PDB entry 7JOA | electron microscopy, 3.30 A resolution | chains B and J of the 11 polymer chains in the assembly

== Chain B ==
Name: Histone H4
From: Homo sapiens
UniProtKB: P62805 (H4_HUMAN); residues 0-102 here correspond to UniProt positions 1-103 (UniProt number = residue number + 1)
Amino-acid sequence (103 residues; numbered 0 to 102; the number before each row is that of its first residue; numbering starts at 0):
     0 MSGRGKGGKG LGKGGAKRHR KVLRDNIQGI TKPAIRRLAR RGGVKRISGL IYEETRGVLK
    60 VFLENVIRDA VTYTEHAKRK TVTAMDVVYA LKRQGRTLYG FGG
Unresolved in the structure: 0-20, 102
Swiss-Prot annotation at these positions:
  - DNA-binding region: Lys16 to Lys20
  - modified residue: Ser1 (N-acetylserine), Arg3 (Asymmetric dimethylarginine), Lys5 (N6-(2-hydroxyisobutyryl)lysine), Lys8 (N6-(2-hydroxyisobutyryl)lysine), Lys12 (N6-(2-hydroxyisobutyryl)lysine), Lys16 (N6-(2-hydroxyisobutyryl)lysine), Lys20 (N6,N6,N6-trimethyllysine), Lys31 (N6-(2-hydroxyisobutyryl)lysine), Lys44 (N6-(2-hydroxyisobutyryl)lysine), Ser47 (Phosphoserine), Tyr51 (Phosphotyrosine), Lys59 (N6-(2-hydroxyisobutyryl)lysine), Lys77 (N6-(2-hydroxyisobutyryl)lysine), Lys79 (N6-(2-hydroxyisobutyryl)lysine), Thr80 (Phosphothreonine), Tyr88 (Phosphotyrosine), Lys91 (N6-(2-hydroxyisobutyryl)lysine)
  - cross-link (Glycyl lysine isopeptide (Lys-Gly)): Lys12 (interchain with G-Cter in SUMO2), Lys20 (interchain with G-Cter in SUMO2), Lys31 (interchain with G-Cter in SUMO2), Lys59 (interchain with G-Cter in SUMO2), Lys79 (interchain with G-Cter in SUMO2), Lys91 (interchain with G-Cter in SUMO2)

== Chain J ==
Molecule: 147-nt DNA strand
From: synthetic construct
Sequence (147 nucleotides; numbered -73 to 73; the number before each row is that of its first residue; numbers below 1 keep their minus sign (DA-73 is residue -73)):
   -73 ATCGAGAATC CCGGTGCCGA GGCCGCTCAA TTGGTCGTAG ACAGCTCTAG CACCGCTTAA
   -13 ACGCACGTAC GCGCTGTCCC CCGCGTTTTA ACCGCCAAGG GGATTACTCC CTAGTCTCCA
    47 GGCACGTGTC AGATATATAC ATCCGAT
Unresolved in the structure: -73, 73

== Interface between chain B and chain J ==
Residue-residue contacts (11; chain B residue first):
  Arg35(B) with DC8(J), salt bridge to the phosphate
  Arg45(B) with DC7(J), sugar contact; DC8(J), phosphate contact
  Ile46(B) with DC7(J), sugar contact; DC8(J), hydrogen bond to the phosphate
  Ser47(B) with DC7(J), phosphate contact
  Gly48(B) with DC7(J), hydrogen bond to the phosphate
  Arg78(B) with DG28(J), phosphate contact
  Lys79(B) with DG27(J), phosphate contact; DG28(J), hydrogen bond to the phosphate
  Thr80(B) with DG28(J), hydrogen bond to the phosphate
Also at the interface, not in a pair above, chain B (10 interface residues in all): Arg39, Lys44
Also at the interface, not in a pair above, chain J (5 interface residues in all): DA29

== Summary ==
The interface between chain B and chain J involves 10 residues on one side and 5 on the other; the contacts
include 4 hydrogen bonds and 1 salt bridge. Among the polar pairs are Ile46(B)-DC8(J), Gly48(B)-DC7(J) and
Lys79(B)-DG28(J).
Chain B is Histone H4 (Homo sapiens) and chain J is a 147-nt DNA strand (synthetic construct); the structure,
2:1 cGAS-nucleosome complex, was determined by electron microscopy, deposited together with 7JO9.
